Entry 7NYW (electron microscopy, 3.10 A resolution); this record covers chains B and N of the 14 polymer chains in the assembly.

# Chain B
Molecule: Chromosome partition protein MukB
Organism: Photorhabdus thracensis
UniProtKB: A0A0F7LRY2 (A0A0F7LRY2_9GAMM); residue numbers follow UniProt; this construct covers 1-1482
Chain sequence (1482 residues; each row starts with the number of its first residue):
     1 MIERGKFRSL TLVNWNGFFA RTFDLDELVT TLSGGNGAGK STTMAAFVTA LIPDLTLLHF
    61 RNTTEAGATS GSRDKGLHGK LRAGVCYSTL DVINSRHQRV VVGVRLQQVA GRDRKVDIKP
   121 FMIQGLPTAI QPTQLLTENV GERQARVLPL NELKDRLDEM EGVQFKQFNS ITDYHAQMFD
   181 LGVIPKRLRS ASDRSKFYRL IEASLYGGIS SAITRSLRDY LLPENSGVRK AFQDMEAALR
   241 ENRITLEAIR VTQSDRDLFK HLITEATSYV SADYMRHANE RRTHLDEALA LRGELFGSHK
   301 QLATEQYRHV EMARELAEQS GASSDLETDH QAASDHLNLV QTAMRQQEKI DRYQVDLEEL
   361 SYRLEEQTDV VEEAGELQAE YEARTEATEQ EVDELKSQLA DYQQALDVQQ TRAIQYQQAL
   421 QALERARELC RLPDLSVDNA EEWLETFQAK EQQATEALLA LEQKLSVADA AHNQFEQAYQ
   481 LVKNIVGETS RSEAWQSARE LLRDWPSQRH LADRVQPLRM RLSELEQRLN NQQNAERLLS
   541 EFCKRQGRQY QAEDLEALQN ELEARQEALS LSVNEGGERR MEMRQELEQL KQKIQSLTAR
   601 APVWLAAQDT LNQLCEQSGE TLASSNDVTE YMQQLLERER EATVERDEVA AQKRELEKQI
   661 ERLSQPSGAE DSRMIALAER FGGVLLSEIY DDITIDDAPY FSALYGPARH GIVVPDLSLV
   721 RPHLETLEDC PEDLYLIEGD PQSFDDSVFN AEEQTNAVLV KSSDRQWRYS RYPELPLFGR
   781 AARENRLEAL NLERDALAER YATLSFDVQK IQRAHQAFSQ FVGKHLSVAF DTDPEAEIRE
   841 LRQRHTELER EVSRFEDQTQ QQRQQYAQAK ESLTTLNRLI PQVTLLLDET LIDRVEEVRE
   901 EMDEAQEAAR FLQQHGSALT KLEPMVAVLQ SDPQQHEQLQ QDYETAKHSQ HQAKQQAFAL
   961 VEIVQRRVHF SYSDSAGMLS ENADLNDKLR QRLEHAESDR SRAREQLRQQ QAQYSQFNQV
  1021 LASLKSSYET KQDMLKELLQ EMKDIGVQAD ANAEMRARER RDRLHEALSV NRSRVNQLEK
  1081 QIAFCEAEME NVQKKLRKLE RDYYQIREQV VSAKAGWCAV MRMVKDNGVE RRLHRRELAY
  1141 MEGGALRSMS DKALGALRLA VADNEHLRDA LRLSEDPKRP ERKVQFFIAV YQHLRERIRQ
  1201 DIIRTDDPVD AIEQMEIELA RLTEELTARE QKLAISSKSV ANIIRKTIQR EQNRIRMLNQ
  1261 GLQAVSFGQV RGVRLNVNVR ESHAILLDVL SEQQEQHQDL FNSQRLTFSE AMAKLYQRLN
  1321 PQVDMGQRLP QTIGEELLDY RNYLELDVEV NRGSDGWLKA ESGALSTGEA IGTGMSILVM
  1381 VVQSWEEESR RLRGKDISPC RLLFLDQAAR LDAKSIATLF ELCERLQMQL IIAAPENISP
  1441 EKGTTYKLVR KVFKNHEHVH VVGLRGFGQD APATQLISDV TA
Disordered / not traced: 1, 307-567, 664-786, 864-1088, 1469-1482
Sequence notes: engineered mutation Gln-1407 (Glu in A0A0F7LRY2)
Metal / ion sites: Mg2+: Ser-41 (together with ATP)
Small-molecule neighbours:
  - ATP (adenosine-5'-triphosphate), molecule 1: Asn-16, Gly-35, Asn-36, Gly-37, Ala-38, Gly-39, Lys-40, Ser-41, Thr-42, Gly-76, Gly-79, Lys-80, Gln-1407, Arg-1450
  - ATP, molecule 2: Gln-1269, Arg-1352, Gly-1363, Ala-1364, Leu-1365, Ser-1366, Thr-1367, Gly-1368, Glu-1369
Reported in the primary citation:
  - binding site for DNA 80 b (chain N): Gln-1327, Arg-1328
  - binding site for matS2 DNA 80 b, oligo FBA769: Lys-1178
  - binding site for DNA 80 b: Arg-1328
  - binding site for 4'-phosphopantetheine: Arg-839
  - mutagenesis - E1407Q: decreased catalytic activity (citing earlier work)
  - mutagenesis - S1366R, D1406A: abolished growth

# Chain N
Molecule: DNA 80 b
Sequence (30 nucleotides; numbered 3 to 32; the number before each row is that of its first residue):
     3 ATATATATAT ATATATATAT ATATATATAT

# How chain B and chain N interact
Contacting residue pairs (12; chain B residue first):
  Thr-56(B) with DA13(N), sugar contact; DT14(N), sugar contact
  His-59(B) with DA15(N), salt bridge to the phosphate
  Arg-61(B) with DA15(N), salt bridge to the phosphate
  Thr-69(B) with DA15(N), sugar contact; DT16(N), phosphate contact
  Gly-71(B) with DT16(N), phosphate contact
  Arg-73(B) with DA15(N), sugar contact
  Ser-192(B) with DT12(N), phosphate contact; DA13(N), phosphate contact
  Arg-199(B) with DT14(N), salt bridge to the phosphate
  Gln-1327(B) with DT20(N), hydrogen bond to the sugar
Also at the interface, not in a pair above, chain B (12 interface residues in all): Leu-57, Ala-191, Ser-195
Also at the interface, not in a pair above, chain N (8 interface residues in all): DA19, DA21

# Overview
Chain B and chain N form an interface of 12 and 8 residues respectively, with 1 hydrogen bond and 3 salt
bridges. Among the polar pairs are Gln-1327(B)/DT20(N), His-59(B)/DA15(N) and Arg-61(B)/DA15(N). The paper
reports a binding site for DNA 80 b (chain N) at Gln-1327(B) and Arg-1328(B); S1366R and D1406A of chain B
abolish growth.
Chain B is Chromosome partition protein MukB (Photorhabdus thracensis) and chain N is DNA 80 b; the structure,
Cryo-EM structure of the MukBEF-MatP-DNA head module, was determined by electron microscopy, deposited
together with 7NYX, 7NYY, 7NYZ, 7NZ0, 7NZ2, 7NZ3 and 7NZ4.
